7B8B - chain A; structure by X-ray diffraction, 2.03 A resolution.

Chain A:
Molecule: Polygalacturonase ADPG2
From: Arabidopsis thaliana
Notes: EC 3.2.1.15
UniProtKB: Q8RY29 (ADPG2_ARATH); residues 1-409 here correspond to UniProt positions 25-433 (UniProt number = residue number + 24)
Sequence (420 residues; numbered 1 to 420; the number before each row is that of its first residue):
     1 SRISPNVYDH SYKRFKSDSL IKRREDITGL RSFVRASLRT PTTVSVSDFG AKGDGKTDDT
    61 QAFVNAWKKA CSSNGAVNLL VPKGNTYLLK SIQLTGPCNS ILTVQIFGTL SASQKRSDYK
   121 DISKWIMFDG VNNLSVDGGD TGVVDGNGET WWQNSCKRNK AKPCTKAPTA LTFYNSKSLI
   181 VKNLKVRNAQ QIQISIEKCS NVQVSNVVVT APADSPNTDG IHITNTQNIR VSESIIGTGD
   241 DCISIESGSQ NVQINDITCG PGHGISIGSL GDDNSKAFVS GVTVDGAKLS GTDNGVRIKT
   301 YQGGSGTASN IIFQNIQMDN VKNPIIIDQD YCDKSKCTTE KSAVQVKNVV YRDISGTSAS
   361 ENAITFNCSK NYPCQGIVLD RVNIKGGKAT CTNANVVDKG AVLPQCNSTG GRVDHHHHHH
Not modelled in the structure: 1-37, 407-420
Differences from the reference sequence: expression tag (410-420)
Cystine bridges: C71-C98, C156-C164, C242-C259, C332-C337, C368-C374, C391-C406
Swiss-Prot annotation at these positions:
  - active site: D240 (Proton donor), H263
Reported in the primary citation:
  - catalytic residues: D219, D240, D241 (by similarity / conservation)
  - specificity-determining residues: D293, K322 (proposed by the authors, not directly observed)
  - specificity-determining residues: T224, E246, D272

Overview:
Curated annotation (UniProt) lists active-site residues D240 and H263. From the paper: catalytic residues
D219, D240 and D241; specificity determinants D293, K322 and T224 among others.
Chain A is Polygalacturonase ADPG2 (Arabidopsis thaliana); the structure, ADPG2 - endopolygalacturonase from
arabidopsis thaliana, was determined by X-ray diffraction (same publication as 7B7A).
